PDB entry 2PQI | X-ray diffraction, 2.50 A resolution | chain A

# Chain A
Molecule: Ribosome-inactivating protein 3
Source organism: Zea mays
Notes: EC 3.2.2.22
Reference sequence: P25891 (RIP3_MAIZE); numbering as in UniProt; present here: 22-162, 190-288
Sequence (243 residues; row label = number of the first residue in the row; note: 25 numbers in that range are skipped by the numbering (no residue carries them; nothing is unmodelled there)):
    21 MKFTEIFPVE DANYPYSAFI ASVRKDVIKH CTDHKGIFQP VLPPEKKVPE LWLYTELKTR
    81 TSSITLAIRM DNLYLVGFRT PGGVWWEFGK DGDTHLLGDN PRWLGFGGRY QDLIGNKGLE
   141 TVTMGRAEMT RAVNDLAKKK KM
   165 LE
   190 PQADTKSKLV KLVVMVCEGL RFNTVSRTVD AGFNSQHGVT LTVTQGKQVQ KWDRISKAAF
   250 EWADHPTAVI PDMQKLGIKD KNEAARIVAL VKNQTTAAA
Not modelled in the structure: 284-288
Construct notes: expression tag (21); linker (165-166)
Swiss-Prot annotation at these positions:
  - active site: E207
From the paper describing this entry:
  - catalytic residues: Y94, Y130, R210, W241 (by similarity / conservation)
  - catalytic residues: E207
  - contacts within the chain: I134-K137, M144-V228, P60-V280, L62-V280
  - mutagenesis - E207A (556-fold), E207A/V238E: decreased catalytic activity
  - mutagenesis - E207D/V238E, V238E: decreased stability
  - conformationally variable residues: M21 to F27

# Summary
Curated annotation (UniProt) lists active-site residue E207. From the paper: catalytic residues Y94, Y130 and
R210 among others; E207A and E207A/V238E reduce catalytic activity; 4 substitutions were tested in all.
Chain A is Ribosome-inactivating protein 3 (Zea mays); the structure, Crystal structure of active ribosome
inactivating protein from maize (b-32), was determined by X-ray diffraction, deposited together with 2PQG and
2PQJ.
